PDB entry 8FOP | electron microscopy, 3.20 A resolution | chains R and i of the 30 polymer chains in the assembly

# Chain R
Protein: Virion-associated protein
From: Agrobacterium phage Milano
UniProt: A0A482MHE7 (A0A482MHE7_9CAUD); numbering as in UniProt (aligned over 1-136)
Chain sequence (136 residues; numbered 1 to 136; the number before each row is that of its first residue):
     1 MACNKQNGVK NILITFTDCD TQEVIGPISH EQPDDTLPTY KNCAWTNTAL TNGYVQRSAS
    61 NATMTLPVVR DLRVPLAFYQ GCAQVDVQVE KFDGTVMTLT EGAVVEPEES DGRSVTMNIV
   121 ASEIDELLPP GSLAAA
Not modelled in the structure: 1-2, 134-136

# Chain i
Protein: Tail sheath protein
From: Agrobacterium phage Milano
UniProt: A0A482MFS8 (A0A482MFS8_9CAUD); residue numbers follow UniProt; this construct covers 1-503
Chain sequence (503 residues; each row starts with the number of its first residue):
     1 MAQDALSDGF VRLCIDPSLN FFGEGCKILV EGQMTDDGSA TPDAVTCVTS ELDIIERFGQ
    61 GSVLTESLRK VFCTCKSGVS VYALPREDAA AGVKAVYTLT IAGPATTDGR VQLYMGEAEY
   121 AVDIGVDAGD TATDIAAAIV AAISPDFPYA ATAAAGVITL TARNAGTIGN HLSVIYTNLG
   181 SCTSVTPEGV TVTFAQTTAG SVNPTPNDYA TVVNECCFAV YVLSSDDTDW QENLRDWIRS
   241 AWDCSKPQCF GHGYVFNKGT LGQVLADGDN SAELSRLALP TTYPVLPYLT NAAYGALSAC
   301 STCNNPELNI QGQTFGLLSC INMPESCTPG WTFGEVTQLQ ANGFVVSGPS TTSGQGNYTS
   361 PYIYNDVTNY LRDEKNRPNA TFRDASSRRL AAATGVALAE FLQQFNGLAV FTKNTNIRTG
   421 IIGTNPRLML GKIRKWAQDN VGTLFSEFDN INEDIQLLTD FEVQPKCVGQ PGIFHLNMRY
   481 RPPVRGARIN VNMAPALFDN CDR
Not modelled in the structure: 1-3, 98-202, 352-356, 487-503
Disulfide bonds: C26-C303, C73-C320, C75-C300, C217-C249

# Chain R / chain i interface
Residue-residue contacts (41):
  K10(R) - N416(i)
  N11(R) - N416(i)
  N11(R) - I417(i)
  N11(R) - N425(i)
  L13(R) - G423(i)
  L13(R) - L428(i)  hydrophobic
  G26(R) - I422(i)
  P27(R) - I421(i)
  P27(R) - I422(i)
  S29(R) - R418(i)  hydrogen bond (side chain-backbone)
  S29(R) - G420(i)
  S29(R) - I421(i)  hydrogen bond (backbone-backbone)
  E31(R) - T419(i)  hydrogen bond
  R73(R) - G420(i)  hydrogen bond (side chain-backbone)
  Q88(R) - L428(i)  hydrogen bond (side chain-backbone)
  Q88(R) - K432(i)
  E90(R) - N425(i)
  E90(R) - R427(i)
  E90(R) - L428(i)
  G94(R) - R427(i)  hydrogen bond (backbone-side chain)
  V96(R) - L428(i)  hydrophobic
  T98(R) - G431(i)
  T98(R) - K432(i)
  T98(R) - K435(i)
  T100(R) - K435(i)  hydrogen bond
  T100(R) - D439(i)
  E123(R) - K435(i)
  E123(R) - Q438(i)
  E123(R) - D439(i)
  D125(R) - G431(i)
  D125(R) - R434(i)  salt bridge
  D125(R) - K435(i)
  D125(R) - Q438(i)
  E126(R) - R434(i)  hydrogen bond (backbone-side chain)
  L127(R) - R427(i)
  L127(R) - L430(i)  hydrophobic
  L127(R) - R434(i)  hydrogen bond (backbone-side chain)
  L127(R) - N452(i)
  L128(R) - N452(i)
  P129(R) - R427(i)
  S132(R) - N452(i)  hydrogen bond
Other interface residues (no listed pair), chain R (23 interface residues in all): I28, P130
Other interface residues (no listed pair), chain i (21 interface residues in all): L408, T424

# In short
The interface between chain R and chain i involves 23 residues on one side and 21 on the other, with 10
hydrogen bonds and 1 salt bridge. Polar pairs include D125(R)-R434(i), S29(R)-R418(i) and E31(R)-T419(i).
Chain R is Virion-associated protein and chain i is Tail sheath protein, both from Agrobacterium phage Milano;
the structure, Structure of Agrobacterium tumefaciens bacteriophage Milano curved tail, was determined by
electron microscopy, deposited together with 8FQC, 8FOU and 8FOY.
